Entry 7PF6 (electron microscopy, 4.00 A resolution); this record covers chains H and I of the 11 polymer chains in the assembly.

== Chain H ==
Molecule: Histone H2B type 1-K
Organism: Homo sapiens
UniProt: O60814 (H2B1K_HUMAN); residues 0-125 here correspond to UniProt positions 1-126 (UniProt number = residue number + 1)
Sequence (126 residues; each row starts with the number of its first residue; numbering starts at 0):
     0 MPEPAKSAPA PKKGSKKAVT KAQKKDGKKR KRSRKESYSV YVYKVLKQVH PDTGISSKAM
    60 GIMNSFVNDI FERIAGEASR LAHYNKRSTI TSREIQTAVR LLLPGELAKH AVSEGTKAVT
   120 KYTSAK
Unresolved in the structure: 0-29, 125
Curated features (UniProtKB/Swiss-Prot):
  - modified residue: Pro-1 (N-acetylproline), Glu-2 (ADP-ribosyl glutamic acid), Lys-5 (N6-(2-hydroxyisobutyryl)lysine), Ser-6 (ADP-ribosylserine), Lys-11 (N6-(beta-hydroxybutyryl)lysine), Lys-12 (N6-(2-hydroxyisobutyryl)lysine), Ser-14 (Phosphoserine), Lys-15 (N6-acetyllysine), Lys-16 (N6-(beta-hydroxybutyryl)lysine), Lys-20 (N6-(2-hydroxyisobutyryl)lysine), Lys-23 (N6-(2-hydroxyisobutyryl)lysine), Lys-24 (N6-(2-hydroxyisobutyryl)lysine), Lys-34 (N6-(2-hydroxyisobutyryl)lysine), Glu-35 (PolyADP-ribosyl glutamic acid), Ser-36 (Phosphoserine), Lys-43 (N6-(2-hydroxyisobutyryl)lysine), Lys-46 (N6-(2-hydroxyisobutyryl)lysine), Lys-57 (N6,N6-dimethyllysine), Arg-79 (Dimethylated arginine), Lys-85 (N6,N6,N6-trimethyllysine) and 6 more in UniProt
  - glycosylation: Ser-112 (O-linked (GlcNAc) serine)
  - cross-link (Glycyl lysine isopeptide (Lys-Gly)): Lys-5 (interchain with G-Cter in SUMO2), Lys-20 (interchain with G-Cter in SUMO2), Lys-34 (interchain with G-Cter in ubiquitin), Lys-120 (interchain with G-Cter in ubiquitin)

== Chain I ==
Molecule: 167-nt DNA strand
Organism: synthetic construct
Sequence (167 nucleotides; each row starts with the number of its first residue):
    11 CACTGGCCGC CTGGAGAATC CCGGTGCCGA GGCCGCTCAA TTGGTCGTAG ACAGCTCTAG
    71 CACCGCTTAA ACGCACGTAC GCGCTGTCCC CCGCGTTTTA ACCGCCAAGG GGATTACTCC
   131 CTAGTCTCCA GGCACGTGTC AGATATATAC ATCCTGTCAT GTAAGTA

== Interface between chain H and chain I ==
Pairs across the interface - 17 pairs, chain H then chain I:
  Lys-30(H) with DT125(I), salt bridge to the phosphate
  Ser-32(H) with DT124(I), hydrogen bond to the phosphate
  Arg-33(H) with DC48(I), sugar contact; DA49(I), salt bridge to the phosphate
  Glu-35(H) with DA49(I), phosphate contact
  Tyr-42(H) with DG41(I), sugar contact; DG42(I), hydrogen bond to the phosphate
  Gly-53(H) with DG41(I), phosphate contact
  Ile-54(H) with DA40(I), phosphate contact; DG41(I), phosphate contact
  Ser-55(H) with DA40(I), phosphate contact
  Ser-56(H) with DA40(I), hydrogen bond to the phosphate
  Arg-86(H) with DG60(I), phosphate contact; DA61(I), salt bridge to the phosphate
  Ser-87(H) with DA59(I), hydrogen bond to the phosphate; DG60(I), hydrogen bond to the phosphate
  Thr-88(H) with DG60(I), phosphate contact
Interface residues without a listed pair, chain H (13 interface residues in all): Lys-85
Interface residues without a listed pair, chain I (11 interface residues in all): DG39

== Summary ==
The interface between chain H and chain I involves 13 residues on one side and 11 on the other; the contacts
include 5 hydrogen bonds and 3 salt bridges. Polar contacts include Ser-32(H)/DT124(I), Tyr-42(H)/DG42(I) and
Ser-56(H)/DA40(I).
Here chain H is Histone H2B type 1-K (Homo sapiens) and chain I is a 167-nt DNA strand (synthetic construct).
Entry 7PF6 (Nucleosome 1 of the 4x187 nucleosome array containing H1) was determined by electron microscopy
together with 7PET, 7PEU, 7PEV, 7PEW, 7PEX, 7PEY and 16 further entries from the same study.
